Entry 1C1C (X-ray diffraction, 2.50 A resolution); this record covers chains A and B.

[Chain A]
Protein: HIV-1 reverse transcriptase (A-chain)
Source organism: Human immunodeficiency virus 1
Notes: EC 2.7.7.49; fragment: p66
Reference sequence: P04585 (POL_HV1H2); residues 1-560 here correspond to UniProt positions 587-1146 (UniProt number = residue number + 586)
Sequence (560 residues; each row starts with the number of its first residue):
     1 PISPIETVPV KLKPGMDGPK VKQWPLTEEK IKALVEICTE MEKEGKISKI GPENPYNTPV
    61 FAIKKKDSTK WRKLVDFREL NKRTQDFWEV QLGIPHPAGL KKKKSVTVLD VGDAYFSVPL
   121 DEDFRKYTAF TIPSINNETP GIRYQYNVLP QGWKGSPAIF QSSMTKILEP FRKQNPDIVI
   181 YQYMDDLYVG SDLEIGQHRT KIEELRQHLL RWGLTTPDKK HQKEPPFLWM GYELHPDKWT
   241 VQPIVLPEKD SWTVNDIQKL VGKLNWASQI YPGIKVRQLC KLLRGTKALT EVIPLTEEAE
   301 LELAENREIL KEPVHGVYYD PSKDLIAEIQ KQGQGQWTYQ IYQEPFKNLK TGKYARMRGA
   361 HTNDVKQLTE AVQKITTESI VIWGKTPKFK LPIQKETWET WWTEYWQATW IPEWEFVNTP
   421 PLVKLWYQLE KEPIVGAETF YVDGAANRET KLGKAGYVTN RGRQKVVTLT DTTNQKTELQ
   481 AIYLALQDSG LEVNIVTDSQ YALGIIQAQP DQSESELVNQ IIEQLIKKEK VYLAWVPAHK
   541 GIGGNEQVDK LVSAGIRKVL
Not modelled in the structure: 67-68, 540-560
Differences from the reference sequence: modified residue (280)
Modified positions: Cys280 (3-sulfinoalanine; CSD)
Ligand contacts: tnk-6123 (612; 6-(cyclohexylsulfanyl)-1-(ethoxymethyl)-5-(1-methylethyl)pyrimidine-2,4(1H,3H)-dione): Pro95, Leu100, Lys101, Lys102, Lys103, Val106, Val179, Tyr181, Tyr188, Val189, Gly190, Pro225, Phe227, Trp229, Leu234, His235, Pro236, Tyr318
Curated features (UniProtKB/Swiss-Prot):
  - binding site (Mg(2+)): Asp186
  - site: Trp402 (Essential for RT p66/p51 heterodimerization)

[Chain B]
Protein: HIV-1 reverse transcriptase (B-chain)
Source organism: Human immunodeficiency virus 1
Notes: EC 2.7.7.49; fragment: p51
Reference sequence: P04585 (POL_HV1H2); residues 1-440 here correspond to UniProt positions 587-1026 (UniProt number = residue number + 586)
Sequence (440 residues; each row starts with the number of its first residue):
     1 PISPIETVPV KLKPGMDGPK VKQWPLTEEK IKALVEICTE MEKEGKISKI GPENPYNTPV
    61 FAIKKKDSTK WRKLVDFREL NKRTQDFWEV QLGIPHPAGL KKKKSVTVLD VGDAYFSVPL
   121 DEDFRKYTAF TIPSINNETP GIRYQYNVLP QGWKGSPAIF QSSMTKILEP FRKQNPDIVI
   181 YQYMDDLYVG SDLEIGQHRT KIEELRQHLL RWGLTTPDKK HQKEPPFLWM GYELHPDKWT
   241 VQPIVLPEKD SWTVNDIQKL VGKLNWASQI YPGIKVRQLC KLLRGTKALT EVIPLTEEAE
   301 LELAENREIL KEPVHGVYYD PSKDLIAEIQ KQGQGQWTYQ IYQEPFKNLK TGKYARMRGA
   361 HTNDVKQLTE AVQKITTESI VIWGKTPKFK LPIQKETWET WWTEYWQATW IPEWEFVNTP
   421 PLVKLWYQLE KEPIVGAETF
Not modelled in the structure: 1-4, 89-92, 216-231
Curated features (UniProtKB/Swiss-Prot):
  - binding site (Mg(2+)): Asp186
  - site: Trp402 (Essential for RT p66/p51 heterodimerization)

[Interface between chain A and chain B]
Residue-residue contacts (96; chain A residue first):
  Val8(A) - Glu53(B)
  Pro9(A) - Glu53(B)
  Gln85(A) - Glu53(B)  hydrogen bond (side chain-backbone)
  Asp86(A) - Pro55(B)
  Phe87(A) - Pro52(B)
  Phe87(A) - Glu53(B)
  Trp88(A) - Pro52(B)  hydrogen bond (backbone-backbone)
  Trp88(A) - Asn54(B)
  Trp88(A) - Pro55(B)
  Trp88(A) - Asn57(B)
  Trp88(A) - Thr131(B)  hydrogen bond
  Trp88(A) - Arg143(B)
  Gln91(A) - Asn137(B)  hydrogen bond (side chain-backbone)
  Gly93(A) - Asn137(B)
  Ile94(A) - Asn137(B)  hydrogen bond (backbone-side chain)
  Pro95(A) - Asn136(B)
  His96(A) - Asn136(B)  hydrogen bond (backbone-side chain)
  Gly99(A) - Asn136(B)  hydrogen bond (backbone-side chain)
  Gly99(A) - Glu138(B)
  Leu100(A) - Asn136(B)
  Leu100(A) - Glu138(B)
  Ser162(A) - Pro52(B)
  Thr165(A) - Pro140(B)
  Ile180(A) - Glu138(B)
  Tyr181(A) - Asn137(B)
  Gln182(A) - Pro140(B)
  Lys366(A) - Gln394(B)
  Glu370(A) - Gln394(B)
  Gln373(A) - Glu396(B)
  Gln373(A) - Thr400(B)  hydrogen bond
  Thr376(A) - Trp401(B)
  Thr377(A) - Thr400(B)  hydrogen bond
  Ile380(A) - Pro25(B)  hydrophobic
  Ile380(A) - Leu26(B)
  Val381(A) - Pro25(B)  hydrophobic
  Val381(A) - Ile135(B)
  Val381(A) - Asn136(B)  hydrogen bond (backbone-backbone)
  Ile382(A) - Ile135(B)
  Ile382(A) - Asn136(B)
  Trp383(A) - Ile135(B)
  Gly384(A) - Thr27(B)
  Gly384(A) - Glu28(B)  hydrogen bond (backbone-backbone)
  Gly384(A) - Ile135(B)
  Trp402(A) - Lys331(B)  hydrogen bond (backbone-side chain)
  Trp402(A) - His361(B)
  Trp402(A) - Thr362(B)
  Trp402(A) - Asp364(B)
  Thr403(A) - Gly333(B)
  Thr403(A) - Gln334(B)  hydrogen bond
  Glu404(A) - Gly333(B)
  Glu404(A) - Gln334(B)  hydrogen bond
  Tyr405(A) - Lys331(B)  hydrogen bond (backbone-side chain)
  Trp406(A) - Lys331(B)
  Trp406(A) - Val417(B)
  Trp406(A) - Asn418(B)
  Trp406(A) - Thr419(B)
  Gln407(A) - Lys331(B)  hydrogen bond (backbone-side chain)
  Gln407(A) - Asp364(B)
  Gln407(A) - Pro392(B)
  Gln407(A) - Ile393(B)
  Ala408(A) - Asp364(B)
  Ala408(A) - Pro392(B)  hydrogen bond (backbone-backbone)
  Ala408(A) - Ile393(B)
  Thr409(A) - Asp364(B)  hydrogen bond (backbone-side chain)
  Trp410(A) - Thr362(B)  hydrogen bond (side chain-backbone)
  Trp410(A) - Asn363(B)
  Trp410(A) - Trp401(B)
  Trp410(A) - Tyr405(B)
  Pro412(A) - Trp401(B)  hydrophobic
  Glu432(A) - Lys259(B)  salt bridge
  Pro433(A) - Asn255(B)
  Pro433(A) - Leu289(B)  hydrophobic
  Pro433(A) - Thr290(B)
  Val435(A) - Thr290(B)
  Thr439(A) - Ala288(B)
  Thr439(A) - Leu289(B)
  Tyr441(A) - Val254(B)
  Tyr441(A) - Gly285(B)
  Tyr441(A) - Thr286(B)
  Tyr441(A) - Lys287(B)  hydrogen bond (side chain-backbone)
  Thr459(A) - Thr286(B)
  Asn460(A) - Thr286(B)
  Asn460(A) - Lys287(B)
  Asn460(A) - Ala288(B)
  Asn494(A) - Leu289(B)
  Val496(A) - Gln258(B)
  Val496(A) - Leu289(B)  hydrophobic
  Leu503(A) - Pro421(B)
  Gln507(A) - Thr419(B)  hydrogen bond (side chain-backbone)
  Gln507(A) - Pro421(B)
  Tyr532(A) - Asn255(B)  hydrogen bond
  Tyr532(A) - Lys259(B)
  Tyr532(A) - Leu289(B)  hydrophobic
  Val536(A) - Gln258(B)
  Pro537(A) - Gly262(B)
  Pro537(A) - Asn265(B)
Also at the interface, not in a pair above, chain A (63 interface residues in all): Ala158, Ile159, Gln161, Glu169, Arg172, Val179, Ile434, Val458, Gly504, Ala534, Trp535
Also at the interface, not in a pair above, chain B (57 interface residues in all): Lys20, Val21, Lys49, Tyr56, Val261, Gln332, Trp337, Val365, Thr397, Pro420, Leu422

[Overview]
63 residues of chain A face 57 of chain B across their interface, with 22 hydrogen bonds and 1 salt bridge.
Polar contacts include Glu432(A)-Lys259(B), Gln85(A)-Glu53(B) and Trp88(A)-Thr131(B). Bound to chain A:
tnk-6123.
Chain A is HIV-1 reverse transcriptase (A-chain) and chain B is HIV-1 reverse transcriptase (B-chain), both
from Human immunodeficiency virus 1; the structure, Crystal structure of HIV-1 reverse transcriptase in
complex with tnk-6123, was determined by X-ray diffraction, deposited together with 1C1B.
